Entry 8G9S (electron microscopy, 3.40 A resolution); this record covers chains M and O of the 15 polymer chains in the assembly.

Chain M:
Name: Cas7
Source organism: Neisseria lactamica
UniProtKB: A0A378VEU0 (A0A378VEU0_NEILA); numbering as in UniProt (aligned over 2-283)
Amino-acid sequence (283 residues; numbered 2 to 284; the number before each row is that of its first residue):
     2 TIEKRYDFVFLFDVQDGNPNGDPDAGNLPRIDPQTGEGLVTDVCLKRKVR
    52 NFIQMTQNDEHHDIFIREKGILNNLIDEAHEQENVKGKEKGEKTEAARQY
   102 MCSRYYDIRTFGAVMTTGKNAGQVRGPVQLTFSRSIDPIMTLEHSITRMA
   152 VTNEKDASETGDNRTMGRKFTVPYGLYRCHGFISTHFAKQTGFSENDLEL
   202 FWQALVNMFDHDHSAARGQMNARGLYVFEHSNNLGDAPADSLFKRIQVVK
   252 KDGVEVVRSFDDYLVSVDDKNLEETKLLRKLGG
Unresolved in the structure: 75-93
Construct notes: expression tag (284)

Chain O:
Molecule: 42-nt RNA strand
Sequence (42 nucleotides; numbered 1 to 42; the number before each row is that of its first residue):
     1 AUUGAAACAGGGUCAGCUUGCCGUAGGUGGCAUCGCCCUCGU

Chain M / chain O interface:
Residue-residue contacts (34; chain M residue first):
  Pro-20(M) / G10(O)  phosphate contact
  Asn-21(M) / G10(O)  phosphate contact
  Gly-22(M) / A9(O)  sugar contact
  Gly-22(M) / G10(O)  phosphate contact
  Pro-24(M) / A9(O)  base contact
  Asn-28(M) / A9(O)  hydrogen bond to the sugar
  Arg-31(M) / A9(O)  salt bridge to the phosphate
  Thr-42(M) / A9(O)  hydrogen bond to the phosphate
  Val-44(M) / C8(O)  phosphate contact
  Val-44(M) / A9(O)  phosphate contact
  Cys-45(M) / C8(O)  sugar contact
  Lys-47(M) / A7(O)  salt bridge to the phosphate
  Arg-48(M) / C8(O)  salt bridge to the phosphate
  Arg-51(M) / A6(O)  hydrogen bond to the phosphate
  Arg-51(M) / A7(O)  salt bridge to the phosphate
  Phe-112(M) / A6(O)  phosphate contact
  Ala-114(M) / A5(O)  hydrogen bond to the sugar
  Ala-114(M) / A6(O)  sugar contact
  Val-115(M) / A6(O)  base contact
  Asn-121(M) / A1(O)  hydrogen bond to the phosphate
  Ala-122(M) / G4(O)  base contact
  Gln-124(M) / U2(O)  phosphate contact
  Gln-124(M) / G4(O)  hydrogen bond to the base
  Gln-124(M) / A5(O)  sugar contact
  Val-125(M) / A5(O)  hydrogen bond to the sugar
  Ile-147(M) / U13(O)  sugar contact
  Ile-147(M) / A15(O)  phosphate contact
  Thr-148(M) / U13(O)  hydrogen bond to the sugar
  Thr-148(M) / C14(O)  base contact
  Thr-148(M) / A15(O)  hydrogen bond to the phosphate
  Arg-149(M) / U13(O)  base contact
  Arg-149(M) / C14(O)  phosphate contact
  Met-150(M) / C14(O)  hydrogen bond to the phosphate
  Ser-215(M) / G11(O)  hydrogen bond to the phosphate
Interface residues without a listed pair, chain M (30 interface residues in all): Asp-23, Gly-27, Ile-67, Arg-126, Ala-216, Ala-217
Interface residues without a listed pair, chain O (14 interface residues in all): G12

Overview:
30 residues of chain M face 14 of chain O across their interface, with 11 hydrogen bonds and 4 salt bridges.
Polar pairs include Gln-124(M)/G4(O), Asn-28(M)/A9(O) and Ala-114(M)/A5(O).
Chain M is Cas7 (Neisseria lactamica) and chain O is a 42-nt RNA strand; the structure, Exploiting Activation
and Inactivation Mechanisms in Type I-C CRISPR-Cas3 for Genome Editing Applications, was determined by
electron microscopy together with 8G9T, 8G9U, 8GAF, 8GAM and 8GAN from the same study.
